Entry 5EMW (X-ray diffraction, 2.55 A resolution); this record covers chain A.

[Chain A]
Name: Transcriptional enhancer factor TEF-5
From: Homo sapiens
Notes: fragment: YAP binding domain
UniProt: Q99594 (TEAD3_HUMAN); residues 222-438 here correspond to UniProt positions 219-435 (UniProt number = residue number - 3)
Chain sequence (217 residues; numbered 222 to 438; the number before each row is that of its first residue):
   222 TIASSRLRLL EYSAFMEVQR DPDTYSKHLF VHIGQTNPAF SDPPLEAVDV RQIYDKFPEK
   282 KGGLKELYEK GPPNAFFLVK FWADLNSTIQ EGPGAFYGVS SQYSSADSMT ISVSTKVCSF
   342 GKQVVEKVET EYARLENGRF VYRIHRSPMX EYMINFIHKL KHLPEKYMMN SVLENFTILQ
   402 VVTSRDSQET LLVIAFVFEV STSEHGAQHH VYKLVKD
Disordered / not traced: 256-263, 438
Modified residues: P1L (S-palmitoyl-L-cysteine) at position 371

[Overview]
Chain A is Transcriptional enhancer factor TEF-5 (Homo sapiens); the structure, Crystal structure of the
palmitoylated human TEAD3 transcription factor, was determined by X-ray diffraction (same publication as
5EMV).
